8EQV - chains E and D of the 5 polymer chains in the assembly; structure by electron microscopy, 3.64 A resolution.

Chain E:
Molecule: Polycomb protein EED
Organism: Homo sapiens
UniProt: O75530 (EED_HUMAN); residues 1-441 here = UniProt positions 1-441
Sequence (441 residues; numbered 1 to 441; the number before each row is that of its first residue):
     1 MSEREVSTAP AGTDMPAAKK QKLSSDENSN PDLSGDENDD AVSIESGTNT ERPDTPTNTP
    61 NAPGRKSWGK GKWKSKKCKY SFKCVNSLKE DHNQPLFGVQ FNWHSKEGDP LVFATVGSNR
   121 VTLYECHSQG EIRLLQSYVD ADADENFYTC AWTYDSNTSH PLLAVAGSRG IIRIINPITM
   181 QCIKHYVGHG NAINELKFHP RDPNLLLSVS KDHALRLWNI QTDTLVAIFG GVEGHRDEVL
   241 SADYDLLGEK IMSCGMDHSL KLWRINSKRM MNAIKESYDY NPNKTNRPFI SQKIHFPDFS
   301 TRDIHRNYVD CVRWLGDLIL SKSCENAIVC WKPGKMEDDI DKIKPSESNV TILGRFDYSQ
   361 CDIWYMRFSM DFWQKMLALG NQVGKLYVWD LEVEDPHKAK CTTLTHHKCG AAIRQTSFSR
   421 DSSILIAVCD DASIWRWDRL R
Unresolved in the structure: 1-79
Cystine bridges: C409-C429

Chain D:
Molecule: Histone-lysine N-methyltransferase EZH2
Organism: Homo sapiens
Notes: EC 2.1.1.356
UniProt: Q15910 (EZH2_HUMAN); residues 1-746 here = UniProt positions 1-746
Sequence (746 residues; each row starts with the number of its first residue):
     1 MGQTGKKSEK GPVCWRKRVK SEYMRLRQLK RFRRADEVKS MFSSNRQKIL ERTEILNQEW
    61 KQRRIQPVHI LTSVSSLRGT RECSVTSDLD FPTQVIPLKT LNAVASVPIM YSWSPLQQNF
   121 MVEDETVLHN IPYMGDEVLD QDGTFIEELI KNYDGKVHGD RECGFINDEI FVELVNALGQ
   181 YNDDDDDDDG DDPEEREEKQ KDLEDHRDDK ESRPPRKFPS DKIFEAISSM FPDKGTAEEL
   241 KEKYKELTEQ QLPGALPPEC TPNIDGPNAK SVQREQSLHS FHTLFCRRCF KYDCFLHPFH
   301 ATPNTYKRKN TETALDNKPC GPQCYQHLEG AKEFAAALTA ERIKTPPKRP GGRRRGRLPN
   361 NSSRPSTPTI NVLESKDTDS DREAGTETGG ENNDKEEEEK KDETSSSSEA NSRCQTPIKM
   421 KPNIEPPENV EWSGAEASMF RVLIGTYYDN FCAIARLIGT KTCRQVYEFR VKESSIIAPA
   481 PAEDVDTPPR KKKRKHRLWA AHCRKIQLKK DGSSNHVYNY QPCDHPRQPC DSSCPCVIAQ
   541 NFCEKFCQCS SECQNRFPGC RCKAQCNTKQ CPCYLAVREC DPDLCLTCGA ADHWDSKNVS
   601 CKNCSIQRGS KKHLLLAPSD VAGWGIFIKD PVQKNEFISE YCGEIISQDE ADRRGKVYDK
   661 YMCSFLFNLN NDFVVDATRK GNKIRFANHS VNPNCYAKVM MVNGDHRIGI FAKRAIQTGE
   721 ELFFDYRYSQ ADALKYVGIE REMEIP
Unresolved in the structure: 1-13, 20-21, 73-79, 124-167, 182-218, 230-233, 248-258, 306-316, 341-431, 476-515, 660-663, 731-746
Cystine bridges: C289-C294, C523-C547, C530-C553

How chain E and chain D interact:
Contacting residue pairs (97):
  N86(E) - S87(D)  hydrogen bond
  N86(E) - F91(D)
  S87(E) - S87(D)
  S87(E) - D88(D)  hydrogen bond (backbone-backbone)
  L88(E) - T86(D)
  L88(E) - S87(D)
  K89(E) - V85(D)
  K89(E) - T86(D)  hydrogen bond (backbone-backbone)
  E90(E) - C83(D)
  E90(E) - S84(D)
  W103(E) - W60(D)
  H104(E) - I65(D)
  S105(E) - W60(D)  hydrogen bond (backbone-side chain)
  E107(E) - W60(D)
  D109(E) - I65(D)
  Q129(E) - F91(D)
  G130(E) - F91(D)
  I132(E) - Q94(D)  hydrogen bond (backbone-side chain)
  R133(E) - I70(D)
  R133(E) - Q94(D)
  L134(E) - I70(D)
  L134(E) - V85(D)  hydrophobic
  L134(E) - Q94(D)  hydrogen bond (backbone-side chain)
  L135(E) - I70(D)  hydrophobic
  L135(E) - I96(D)
  Q136(E) - H69(D)
  S137(E) - P97(D)
  S137(E) - L98(D)
  S137(E) - K99(D)  hydrogen bond (backbone-backbone)
  Y138(E) - L98(D)
  Y138(E) - K99(D)
  Y138(E) - L101(D)  hydrophobic
  V139(E) - L98(D)  hydrophobic
  V139(E) - K99(D)  hydrogen bond (backbone-backbone)
  V139(E) - T100(D)
  V139(E) - L101(D)  hydrogen bond (backbone-backbone)
  D140(E) - N102(D)
  Y154(E) - R63(D)  hydrogen bond
  Y154(E) - I65(D)  hydrophobic
  S159(E) - R64(D)  hydrogen bond (side chain-backbone)
  S159(E) - I65(D)
  S159(E) - Q66(D)  hydrogen bond
  P161(E) - I65(D)  hydrophobic
  P161(E) - Q66(D)
  R169(E) - V104(D)  hydrogen bond (side chain-backbone)
  I171(E) - V104(D)  hydrophobic
  I171(E) - A105(D)
  R173(E) - N102(D)
  R173(E) - V104(D)
  I178(E) - P67(D)
  M180(E) - L71(D)  hydrophobic
  M180(E) - K99(D)
  C182(E) - L101(D)  hydrophobic
  H185(E) - V104(D)
  H189(E) - V107(D)
  G190(E) - I109(D)
  G190(E) - M110(D)  hydrogen bond (backbone-backbone)
  N191(E) - I109(D)
  N191(E) - Y111(D)
  R201(E) - L56(D)
  R201(E) - E59(D)  salt bridge
  D212(E) - M110(D)
  D212(E) - S112(D)
  H213(E) - Y111(D)
  G231(E) - S114(D)
  V232(E) - S114(D)
  R236(E) - R679(D)
  L246(E) - I49(D)  hydrophobic
  L246(E) - L56(D)
  L247(E) - R52(D)
  H295(E) - S114(D)
  L315(E) - N45(D)  hydrogen bond (backbone-side chain)
  G316(E) - N45(D)
  G316(E) - I49(D)
  D317(E) - N45(D)
  D317(E) - K48(D)
  D317(E) - R52(D)  salt bridge
  L318(E) - N45(D)
  K332(E) - M41(D)
  M336(E) - E37(D)
  M336(E) - M41(D)  hydrophobic
  T351(E) - R34(D)
  I352(E) - R34(D)  hydrogen bond (backbone-side chain)
  F372(E) - T53(D)
  W373(E) - R46(D)
  W373(E) - T53(D)
  W373(E) - N57(D)
  Q374(E) - R46(D)  hydrogen bond (backbone-side chain)
  Q374(E) - I49(D)
  K375(E) - R46(D)
  L391(E) - R46(D)  hydrogen bond (backbone-side chain)
  D395(E) - K39(D)  salt bridge
  D395(E) - F42(D)
  K408(E) - D88(D)  salt bridge
  K408(E) - L89(D)
  R420(E) - N57(D)  hydrogen bond
  R420(E) - W60(D)
Also at the interface, not in a pair above, chain E (77 interface residues in all): C84, V85, D91, K106, V112, R120, E131, A141, T158, H160, I175, P177, V187, K211, C330, L353, E394, P396
Also at the interface, not in a pair above, chain D (55 interface residues in all): V38, I55, V68, T72, S106, P108, K680

Summary:
77 residues of chain E face 55 of chain D across their interface, with 19 hydrogen bonds and 4 salt bridges.
Polar pairs include R201(E)-E59(D), D317(E)-R52(D) and D395(E)-K39(D).
Here chain E is Polycomb protein EED and chain D is Histone-lysine N-methyltransferase EZH2, both from Homo
sapiens. Entry 8EQV (Cryo-EM structure of PRC2 in complex with the long isoform of AEBP2) was determined by
electron microscopy.
